PDB entry 4QWR | X-ray diffraction, 2.90 A resolution | chains B and C of the 28 polymer chains in the assembly

# Chain B
Protein: Proteasome subunit alpha type-3
Source organism: Saccharomyces cerevisiae
Notes: EC 3.4.25.1
UniProtKB: P23638 (PSA3_YEAST); residues 0-257 here correspond to UniProt positions 1-258 (UniProt number = residue number + 1)
Amino-acid sequence (258 residues; each row starts with the number of its first residue; numbering starts at 0):
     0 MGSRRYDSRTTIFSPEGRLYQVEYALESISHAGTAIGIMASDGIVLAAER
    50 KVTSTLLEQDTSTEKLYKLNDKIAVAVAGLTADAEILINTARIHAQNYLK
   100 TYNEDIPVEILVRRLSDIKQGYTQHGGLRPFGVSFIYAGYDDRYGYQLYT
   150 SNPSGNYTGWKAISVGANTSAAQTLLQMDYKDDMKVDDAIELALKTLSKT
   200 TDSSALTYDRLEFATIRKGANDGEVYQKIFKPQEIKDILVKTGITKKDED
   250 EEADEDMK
Not modelled in the structure: 0, 245-257
UniProt features mapped onto this chain:
  - cross-link (Glycyl lysine isopeptide (Lys-Gly)): Lys99 (interchain with G-Cter in ubiquitin), Lys198 (interchain with G-Cter in ubiquitin), Lys230 (interchain with G-Cter in ubiquitin)

# Chain C
Protein: Proteasome subunit alpha type-4
Source organism: Saccharomyces cerevisiae
Notes: EC 3.4.25.1
UniProtKB: P40303 (PSA4_YEAST); residues -1 to 252 here correspond to UniProt positions 1-254 (UniProt number = residue number + 2)
Amino-acid sequence (254 residues; row label = number of the first residue in the row; numbers below 1 keep their minus sign (Met-1 is residue -1)):
    -1 MSGYDRALSIFSPDGHIFQVEYALEAVKRGTCAVGVKGKNCVVLGCERRS
    49 TLKLQDTRITPSKVSKIDSHVVLSFSGLNADSRILIEKARVEAQSHRLTL
    99 EDPVTVEYLTRYVAGVQQRYTQSGGVRPFGVSTLIAGFDPRDDEPKLYQT
   149 EPSGIYSSWSAQTIGRNSKTVREFLEKNYDRKEPPATVEECVKLTVRSLL
   199 EVVQTGAKNIEITVVKPDSDIVALSSEEINQYVTQIEQEKQEQQEQDKKK
   249 KSNH
Not modelled in the structure: -1 to 0, 241-252
UniProt features mapped onto this chain:
  - modified residue: Thr58 (Phosphothreonine)

# Interface between chain B and chain C
Pairs across the interface - 73 pairs, chain B then chain C:
  Arg3(B) - Arg4(C)  hydrogen bond (backbone-side chain)
  Asp6(B) - Tyr2(C)  hydrogen bond
  Asp6(B) - Arg4(C)  salt bridge
  Arg8(B) - Arg4(C)
  Thr10(B) - Leu6(C)
  Thr10(B) - Arg125(C)
  Ile11(B) - Leu6(C)  hydrophobic
  Ile11(B) - Gln17(C)
  Phe12(B) - Gln17(C)  hydrogen bond (backbone-side chain)
  Phe12(B) - Tyr20(C)  hydrophobic
  Phe12(B) - Ala21(C)  hydrophobic
  Phe12(B) - Leu76(C)  hydrophobic
  Phe12(B) - Arg125(C)
  Phe12(B) - Pro126(C)
  Phe12(B) - Gly128(C)
  Ser13(B) - Tyr20(C)
  Pro14(B) - Tyr20(C)  hydrophobic
  Pro14(B) - Glu23(C)
  Glu15(B) - Glu23(C)
  Glu15(B) - Arg27(C)  hydrogen bond (backbone-side chain)
  Gly16(B) - Tyr20(C)
  Gly16(B) - Glu23(C)
  Gly16(B) - Ala24(C)
  Gly16(B) - Arg27(C)  hydrogen bond (backbone-side chain)
  Arg17(B) - Arg27(C)
  Leu18(B) - Arg125(C)
  Met38(B) - Asp54(C)
  Arg112(B) - Arg81(C)
  Ser115(B) - Arg81(C)  hydrogen bond (backbone-side chain)
  Asp116(B) - Arg81(C)  salt bridge
  Asp116(B) - Ile82(C)
  Gln119(B) - Ala78(C)
  Gln119(B) - Asp79(C)
  Gln119(B) - Ile82(C)
  Thr122(B) - Arg125(C)  hydrogen bond (backbone-side chain)
  Gln123(B) - Tyr118(C)
  Gln123(B) - Gly123(C)
  Gln123(B) - Val124(C)
  Gln123(B) - Arg125(C)  hydrogen bond (backbone-backbone)
  Gln123(B) - Phe127(C)
  His124(B) - Gly123(C)
  His124(B) - Val124(C)
  Gly125(B) - Tyr2(C)
  Gly125(B) - Gly123(C)
  Gly126(B) - Tyr2(C)
  Tyr143(B) - Arg56(C)  hydrogen bond (backbone-side chain)
  Tyr143(B) - Ile57(C)  hydrophobic
  Tyr145(B) - Arg56(C)  hydrogen bond (backbone-side chain)
  Gln146(B) - Ile57(C)
  Leu147(B) - Ile57(C)
  Tyr148(B) - Ile57(C)
  Ser153(B) - Ala78(C)
  Gly154(B) - Ala78(C)
  Gly154(B) - Arg81(C)  hydrogen bond (backbone-side chain)
  Asn155(B) - Asn77(C)
  Asn155(B) - Ala78(C)
  Tyr156(B) - Pro59(C)  hydrophobic
  Tyr156(B) - Arg81(C)
  Gly158(B) - Gln53(C)
  Gly158(B) - Asp54(C)  hydrogen bond (backbone-backbone)
  Gly158(B) - Ile57(C)
  Gly158(B) - Thr58(C)  hydrogen bond (backbone-side chain)
  Trp159(B) - Lys51(C)
  Trp159(B) - Leu52(C)
  Trp159(B) - Gln53(C)
  Trp159(B) - Asp54(C)
  Lys160(B) - Leu52(C)  hydrogen bond (backbone-backbone)
  Lys160(B) - Gln53(C)
  Lys160(B) - Asp54(C)
  Ala161(B) - Leu52(C)
  Leu175(B) - Leu52(C)
  Gln176(B) - Lys51(C)
  Gln176(B) - Leu52(C)
Also at the interface, not in a pair above, chain B (40 interface residues in all): Thr157, Gln172, Tyr179
Also at the interface, not in a pair above, chain C (31 interface residues in all): Leu50

# Overview
40 residues of chain B face 31 of chain C across their interface, with 14 hydrogen bonds and 2 salt bridges.
Polar pairs include Asp6(B)-Arg4(C), Asp116(B)-Arg81(C) and Arg3(B)-Arg4(C).
Chain B is Proteasome subunit alpha type-3 and chain C is Proteasome subunit alpha type-4, both from
Saccharomyces cerevisiae; the structure, yCP beta5-C52F mutant in complex with carfilzomib, was determined by
X-ray diffraction (same publication as 4QUX, 4QUY, 4QV0, 4QV1, 4QV3, 4QV4 and 42 further entries).
